7R10 - chains D and A; structure by electron microscopy, 4.00 A resolution.

# Chain D
Molecule: Angiotensin-converting enzyme 2
Organism: Homo sapiens
Notes: EC 3.4.17.23, 3.4.17.-
UniProtKB: Q9BYF1 (ACE2_HUMAN); residue numbers follow UniProt; this construct covers 19-613
Amino-acid sequence (654 residues; row label = number of the first residue in the row; numbers below 1 keep their minus sign (Met-1 is residue -1)):
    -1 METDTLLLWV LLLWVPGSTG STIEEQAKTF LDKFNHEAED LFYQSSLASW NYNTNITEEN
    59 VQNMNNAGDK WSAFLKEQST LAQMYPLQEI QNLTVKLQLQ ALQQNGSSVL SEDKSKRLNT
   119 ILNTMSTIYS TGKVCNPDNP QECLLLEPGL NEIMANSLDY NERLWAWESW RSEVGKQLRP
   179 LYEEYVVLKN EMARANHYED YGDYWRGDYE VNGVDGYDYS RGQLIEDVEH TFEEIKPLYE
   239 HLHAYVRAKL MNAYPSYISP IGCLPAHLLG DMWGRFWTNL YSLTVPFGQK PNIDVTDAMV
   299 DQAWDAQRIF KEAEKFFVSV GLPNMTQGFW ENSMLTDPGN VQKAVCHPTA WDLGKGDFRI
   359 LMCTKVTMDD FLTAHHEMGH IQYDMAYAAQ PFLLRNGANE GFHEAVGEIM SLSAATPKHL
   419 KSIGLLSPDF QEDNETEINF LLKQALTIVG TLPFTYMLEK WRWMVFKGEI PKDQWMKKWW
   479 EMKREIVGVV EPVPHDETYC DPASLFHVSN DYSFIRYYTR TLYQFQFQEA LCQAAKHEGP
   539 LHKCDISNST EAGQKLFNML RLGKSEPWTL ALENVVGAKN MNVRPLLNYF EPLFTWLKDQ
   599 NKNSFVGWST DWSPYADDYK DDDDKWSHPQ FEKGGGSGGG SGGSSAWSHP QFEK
Unresolved in the structure: -1 to 18, 134-140, 614-652
Disulfide bonds: Cys133-Cys141, Cys344-Cys361, Cys530-Cys542
Covalent attachments: N-acetylglucosamine (NAG) linked to Asn53, Asn90, Asn103, Asn322, Asn432, Asn546
Sequence notes: initiating methionine (-1); expression tag (0-18, 614-652)
Ion coordination: Zn2+: His374, His378, Glu402
UniProt features mapped onto this chain:
  - region (Interaction with SARS-CoV spike glycoprotein): Asp30 to Tyr41, Met82 to Pro84, Lys353 to Arg357
  - active site: Glu375 (Proton acceptor), His505 (Proton donor)
  - binding site (chloride): Arg169, Trp477, Lys481
  - binding site (substrate): Arg273, His345, Pro346, Tyr515
  - binding site (Zn(2+)): His374, His378, Glu402
  - glycosylation (N-linked (GlcNAc...) asparagine): Asn53, Asn90, Asn103, Asn322, Asn432, Asn546

# Chain A
Molecule: Spike glycoprotein
Organism: Severe acute respiratory syndrome coronavirus 2
UniProtKB: P0DTC2 (SPIKE_SARS2); residue numbers follow UniProt; this construct covers 1-68, 71-143, 145-1208
Amino-acid sequence (1284 residues; numbered -30 to 1256; 3 numbers in that range are skipped by the numbering (no residue carries them; nothing is unmodelled there); the number before each row is that of its first residue; numbers below 1 keep their minus sign (Met-30 is residue -30)):
   -30 MGILPSPGMP ALLSLVSLLS VLLMGCVAET GMFVFLVLLP LVSSQCVNLT TRTQLPPAYT
    30 NSFTRGVYYP DKVFRSSVLH STQDLFLPFF SNVTWFHAI
    71 SGTNGTKRFD NPVLPFNDGV YFASTEKSNI IRGWIFGTTL DSKTQSLLIV NNATNVVIKV
   131 CEFQFCNDPF LGV
   145 YHKNNKSWME SEFRVYSSAN NCTFEYVSQP FLMDLEGKQG NFKNLREFVF KNIDGYFKIY
   205 SKHTPINLVR DLPQGFSALE PLVDLPIGIN ITRFQTLLAL HRSYLTPGDS SSGWTAGAAA
   265 YYVGYLQPRT FLLKYNENGT ITDAVDCALD PLSETKCTLK SFTVEKGIYQ TSNFRVQPTE
   325 SIVRFPNITN LCPFGEVFNA TRFASVYAWN RKRISNCVAD YSVLYNSASF STFKCYGVSP
   385 TKLNDLCFTN VYADSFVIRG DEVRQIAPGQ TGKIADYNYK LPDDFTGCVI AWNSNNLDSK
   445 VGGNYNYLYR LFRKSNLKPF ERDISTEIYQ AGSTPCNGVE GFNCYFPLQS YGFQPTYGVG
   505 YQPYRVVVLS FELLHAPATV CGPKKSTNLV KNKCVNFNFN GLTGTGVLTE SNKKFLPFQQ
   565 FGRDIDDTTD AVRDPQTLEI LDITPCSFGG VSVITPGTNT SNQVAVLYQD VNCTEVPVAI
   625 HADQLTPTWR VYSTGSNVFQ TRAGCLIGAE HVNNSYECDI PIGAGICASY QTQTNSHRRA
   685 RSVASQSIIA YTMSLGAENS VAYSNNSIAI PINFTISVTT EILPVSMTKT SVDCTMYICG
   745 DSTECSNLLL QYGSFCTQLN RALTGIAVEQ DKNTQEVFAQ VKQIYKTPPI KDFGGFNFSQ
   805 ILPDPSKPSK RSFIEDLLFN KVTLADAGFI KQYGDCLGDI AARDLICAQK FNGLTVLPPL
   865 LTDEMIAQYT SALLAGTITS GWTFGAGAAL QIPFAMQMAY RFNGIGVTQN VLYENQKLIA
   925 NQFNSAIGKI QDSLSSTASA LGKLQDVVNQ NAQALNTLVK QLSSNFGAIS SVLNDILARL
   985 DPPEAEVQID RLITGRLQSL QTYVTQQLIR AAEIRASANL AATKMSECVL GQSKRVDFCG
  1045 KGYHLMSFPQ SAPHGVVFLH VTYVPAQEKN FTTAPAICHD GKAHFPREGV FVSNGTHWFV
  1105 TQRNFYEPQI ITTHNTFVSG NCDVVIGIVN NTVYDPLQPE LDSFKEELDK YFKNHTSPDV
  1165 DLGDISGINA SVVNIQKEID RLNEVAKNLN ESLIDLQELG KYEQSGRENL YFQGGGGSGY
  1225 IPEAPRDGQA YVRKDGEWVL LSTFLGHHHH HH
Unresolved in the structure: -30 to 13, 71-75, 556-573, 618-632, 677-1256
Disulfide bonds: Cys15-Cys136, Cys131-Cys166, Cys291-Cys301, Cys336-Cys361, Cys379-Cys432, Cys391-Cys525, Cys480-Cys488, Cys538-Cys590, Cys617-Cys649, Cys662-Cys671
Covalent attachments: N-acetylglucosamine (NAG) linked to Asn343
Sequence notes: initiating methionine (-30); expression tag (-29 to 0, 1209-1256); variant Tyr501 (Asn in P0DTC2), Asp570 (Ala in P0DTC2), His681 (Pro in P0DTC2), Ile716 (Thr in P0DTC2), Ala982 (Ser in P0DTC2), His1118 (Asp in P0DTC2); engineered mutation Pro986 (Lys in P0DTC2), Pro987 (Val in P0DTC2)
UniProt features mapped onto this chain:
  - region: Asn280 to Cys301 (Putative superantigen), Arg403 to Asp405 (Integrin-binding motif), Asn448 to Phe456 (Immunodominant HLA epitope recognized by the CD8+), Ser816 to Tyr837 (Fusion peptide 1), Lys835 to Phe855 (Fusion peptide 2), Asp1163 to Glu1202 (Heptad repeat 2)
  - site (Cleavage): Arg685, Ser686, Arg815, Ser816
  - glycosylation: Asn17 (N-linked (GlcNAc...) (complex) asparagine), Asn61 (N-linked (GlcNAc...) (hybrid) asparagine), Asn74 (N-linked (GlcNAc...) (complex) asparagine), Asn122 (N-linked (GlcNAc...) (hybrid) asparagine), Asn149 (N-linked (GlcNAc...) (complex) asparagine), Asn165 (N-linked (GlcNAc...) (complex) asparagine), Asn234 (N-linked (GlcNAc...) (high mannose) asparagine), Asn282 (N-linked (GlcNAc...) (complex) asparagine), Thr323 (O-linked (GalNAc) threonine), Ser325 (O-linked (HexNAc...) serine), Asn331 (N-linked (GlcNAc...) (complex) asparagine), Asn343 (N-linked (GlcNAc...) (complex) asparagine), Asn603 (N-linked (GlcNAc...) (hybrid) asparagine), Asn616 (N-linked (GlcNAc...) (complex) asparagine), Asn657 (N-linked (GlcNAc...) (complex) asparagine), Thr676 (O-linked (GlcNAc...) threonine), Thr678 (O-linked (GlcNAc...) threonine), Asn709 (N-linked (GlcNAc...) (high mannose) asparagine), Asn717 (N-linked (GlcNAc...) (hybrid) asparagine), Asn801 (N-linked (GlcNAc...) (hybrid) asparagine) and 6 more in UniProt

# How chain D and chain A interact
Residue-residue contacts (22; chain D residue first):
  Ser19(D) - Ala475(A)
  Gln24(D) - Asn487(A)
  Thr27(D) - Phe456(A)
  Thr27(D) - Tyr489(A)
  Phe28(D) - Tyr489(A)
  Lys31(D) - Tyr489(A)
  His34(D) - Gln493(A)  hydrogen bond
  His34(D) - Ser494(A)
  Tyr41(D) - Gln498(A)
  Tyr41(D) - Thr500(A)  hydrogen bond
  Tyr41(D) - Tyr501(A)
  Gln42(D) - Tyr449(A)  hydrogen bond
  Leu45(D) - Gln498(A)
  Tyr83(D) - Phe486(A)
  Tyr83(D) - Asn487(A)  hydrogen bond
  Tyr83(D) - Tyr489(A)
  Lys353(D) - Tyr501(A)
  Lys353(D) - Gly502(A)  hydrogen bond (backbone-backbone)
  Lys353(D) - Tyr505(A)
  Gly354(D) - Gly502(A)  hydrogen bond (backbone-backbone)
  Gly354(D) - Tyr505(A)
  Asp355(D) - Thr500(A)
Interface residues without a listed pair, chain D (17 interface residues in all): Asp30, Asp38, Asn330, Arg357
Interface residues without a listed pair, chain A (15 interface residues in all): Tyr453, Leu455

# Overview
17 residues of chain D face 15 of chain A across their interface; the contacts include 6 hydrogen bonds. Polar
pairs include His34(D)-Gln493(A), Tyr41(D)-Thr500(A) and Gln42(D)-Tyr449(A). N-acetylglucosamine is covalently
linked to Asn53(D), Asn90(D), Asn103(D), Asn322(D), Asn432(D) and Asn546(D). N-acetylglucosamine is covalently
linked to Asn343(A).
Here chain D is Angiotensin-converting enzyme 2 (Homo sapiens) and chain A is Spike glycoprotein (Severe acute
respiratory syndrome coronavirus 2). Entry 7R10 (Dissociated S1 domain of Alpha Variant SARS-CoV-2 Spike bound
to ACE2) was determined by electron microscopy (same publication as 7R0Z, 7R11, 7R12 and 7R1A).
